Entry 7M4G (X-ray diffraction, 1.88 A resolution); this record covers chains A and T of the 4 polymer chains in the assembly.

Chain A:
Molecule: DNA polymerase lambda
Source organism: Homo sapiens
Notes: EC 2.7.7.7, 4.2.99.-
UniProtKB: Q9UGP5 (DPOLL_HUMAN); residue numbers follow UniProt; this construct covers 242-464, 470-575
Chain sequence (329 residues; row label = number of the first residue in the row; note: 5 numbers in that range are skipped by the numbering (no residue carries them; nothing is unmodelled there)):
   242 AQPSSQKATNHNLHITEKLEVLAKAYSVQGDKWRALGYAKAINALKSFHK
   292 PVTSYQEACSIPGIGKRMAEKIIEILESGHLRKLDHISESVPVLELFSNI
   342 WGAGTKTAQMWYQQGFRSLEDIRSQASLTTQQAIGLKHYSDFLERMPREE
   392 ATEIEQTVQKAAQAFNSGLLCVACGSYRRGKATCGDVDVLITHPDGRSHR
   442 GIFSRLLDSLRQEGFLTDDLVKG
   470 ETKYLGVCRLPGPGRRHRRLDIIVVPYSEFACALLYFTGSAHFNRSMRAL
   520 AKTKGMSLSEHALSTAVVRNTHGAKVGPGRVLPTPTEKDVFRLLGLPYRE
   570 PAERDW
Unresolved in the structure: 242-250, 537-546
Construct notes: conflict Lys463 (Ser in Q9UGP5), Gly464 (Gln in Q9UGP5), Thr471 (Gln in Q9UGP5); engineered mutation Ala543 (Cys in Q9UGP5)
Metal / ion sites: Na+ site 1: Cys300, Ile302, Ile305 (shared with 1 residue of chain D); Na+ site 2: Ser339, Ile341, Ala344 (shared with 1 residue of chain P); Na+ site 3: Asp427, Asp429, Asp490 (shared with 2 residues of chain P); Mg2+: Asp427, Asp429 (together with phosphate ion) (shared with 1 residue of chain P)
From the paper describing this entry:
  - conformationally variable residues (side-chain flip): Asp427

Chain T:
Molecule: 11-nt DNA strand
Sequence (11 nucleotides; row label = number of the first residue in the row):
     1 CGGCAGTACTG

How chain A and chain T interact:
Contacting residue pairs - 23 pairs, chain A then chain T:
  Trp274(A) with DC4(T), stacking on the base
  Leu277(A) with DC4(T), base contact
  Thr371(A) with DG11(T), phosphate contact
  Gln372(A) with DT10(T), sugar contact
  Val462(A) with DC9(T), phosphate contact; DT10(T), phosphate contact
  Lys463(A) with DT10(T), hydrogen bond to the phosphate
  Gly464(A) with DC9(T), phosphate contact
  Glu470(A) with DC9(T), hydrogen bond to the phosphate
  Thr471(A) with DA8(T), phosphate contact; DC9(T), hydrogen bond to the phosphate
  Lys472(A) with DA8(T), phosphate contact; DC9(T), hydrogen bond to the phosphate
  Tyr505(A) with DA5(T), hydrogen bond to the base; DG6(T), base contact
  Arg514(A) with DC4(T), phosphate contact; DA5(T), salt bridge to the phosphate
  Arg517(A) with DA5(T), salt bridge to the phosphate
  Lys521(A) with DG3(T), hydrogen bond to the phosphate; DC4(T), salt bridge to the phosphate
  Glu529(A) with DG6(T), hydrogen bond to the base
  His530(A) with DT7(T), phosphate contact; DA8(T), salt bridge to the phosphate
Other interface residues (no listed pair), chain A (18 interface residues in all): Leu461, Ser528

In short:
18 residues of chain A face 9 of chain T across their interface, with 7 hydrogen bonds, 4 salt bridges and 1
aromatic stacking contact. Polar pairs include Tyr505(A)-DA5(T), Glu529(A)-DG6(T) and Lys463(A)-DT10(T).
Cys300(A), Ile302(A) and Ile305(A) form the Na+ site 1. Ser339(A), Ile341(A) and Ala344(A) coordinate Na+ site
2. The paper reports conformational variability at Asp427(A).
Chain A is DNA polymerase lambda (Homo sapiens) and chain T is an 11-nt DNA strand; the structure, DNA
Polymerase Lambda, dCTP:At Mg2+ Product State Ternary Complex, 960 min, was determined by X-ray diffraction
(same publication as 7M43, 7M44, 7M45, 7M46, 7M47, 7M48 and 12 further entries).
